Entry 4TZM (X-ray diffraction, 2.30 A resolution); this record covers chains A and C.

== Chain A ==
Protein: Protein HTP-2
Organism: Caenorhabditis elegans
UniProt: Q95XC8 (Q95XC8_CAEEL); numbering as in UniProt (aligned over 1-253)
Sequence (253 residues; numbered 1 to 253; the number before each row is that of its first residue):
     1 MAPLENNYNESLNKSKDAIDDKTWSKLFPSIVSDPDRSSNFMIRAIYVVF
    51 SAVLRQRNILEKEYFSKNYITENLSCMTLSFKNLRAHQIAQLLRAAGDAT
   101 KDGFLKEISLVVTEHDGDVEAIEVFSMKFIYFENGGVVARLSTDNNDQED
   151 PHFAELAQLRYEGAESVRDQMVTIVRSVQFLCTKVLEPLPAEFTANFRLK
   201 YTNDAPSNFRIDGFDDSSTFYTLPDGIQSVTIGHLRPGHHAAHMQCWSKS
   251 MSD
Not modelled in the structure: 1-5, 142-148, 252-253

== Chain C ==
Protein: C. elegans HTP-3 closure motif1
Organism: Caenorhabditis elegans
Sequence (16 residues; numbered 486 to 501; the number before each row is that of its first residue):
   486 TARYGVSNTSINRKKP
Not modelled in the structure: 486, 500-501

== Chain A / chain C interface ==
Pairs across the interface (50; chain A residue first):
  N58(A) - R498(C)  hydrogen bond (backbone-side chain)
  I59(A) - I496(C)
  I59(A) - R498(C)  hydrogen bond (backbone-side chain)
  L60(A) - I496(C)  hydrophobic
  E61(A) - R498(C)  salt bridge
  R85(A) - S495(C)  hydrogen bond (side chain-backbone)
  R85(A) - I496(C)
  L92(A) - T494(C)
  D116(A) - S495(C)
  D116(A) - N497(C)
  A191(A) - R498(C)
  E192(A) - R498(C)
  F193(A) - I496(C)
  F193(A) - N497(C)
  F193(A) - R498(C)  hydrogen bond (backbone-backbone)
  T194(A) - I496(C)
  T194(A) - N497(C)  hydrogen bond
  A195(A) - S495(C)
  A195(A) - I496(C)  hydrogen bond (backbone-backbone)
  N196(A) - V491(C)
  N196(A) - S492(C)  hydrogen bond
  N196(A) - S495(C)
  F197(A) - V491(C)
  F197(A) - S492(C)  hydrogen bond (backbone-backbone)
  R198(A) - G490(C)
  L199(A) - Y489(C)
  L199(A) - G490(C)  hydrogen bond (backbone-backbone)
  K200(A) - R488(C)
  K200(A) - Y489(C)
  Y201(A) - R488(C)  hydrogen bond (backbone-backbone)
  Y201(A) - Y489(C)
  P206(A) - R488(C)  hydrogen bond (backbone-side chain)
  S207(A) - R488(C)
  F209(A) - R488(C)  hydrogen bond (backbone-side chain)
  R210(A) - R488(C)
  G213(A) - S492(C)
  G213(A) - N493(C)  hydrogen bond (backbone-backbone)
  F214(A) - G490(C)
  F214(A) - V491(C)
  F214(A) - S492(C)
  D215(A) - G490(C)
  D215(A) - V491(C)  hydrogen bond (backbone-backbone)
  D215(A) - N493(C)
  D216(A) - R488(C)  salt bridge
  D216(A) - Y489(C)
  S217(A) - Y489(C)  hydrogen bond (backbone-backbone)
  S217(A) - V491(C)
  S218(A) - Y489(C)
  T219(A) - Y489(C)
  F220(A) - Y489(C)
Interface residues without a listed pair, chain A (33 interface residues in all): L54, Q88, I89
Interface residues without a listed pair, chain C (12 interface residues in all): K499

== In short ==
The interface between chain A and chain C involves 33 residues on one side and 12 on the other, with 15
hydrogen bonds and 2 salt bridges. Polar pairs include E61(A)-R498(C), D216(A)-R488(C) and N58(A)-R498(C).
Here chain A is Protein HTP-2 and chain C is C. elegans HTP-3 closure motif1, both from Caenorhabditis
elegans. Entry 4TZM (C. elegans HTP-2 bound to HTP-3 closure motif 1) was determined by X-ray diffraction,
deposited together with 4TZL, 4TZN, 4TZO, 4TZQ and 4TZS.
